3PDI - chains B and D of the 4 polymer chains in the assembly; structure by X-ray diffraction, 2.40 A resolution.

[Chain B (and D)]
Molecule: Nitrogenase MoFe cofactor biosynthesis protein NifN
Source organism: Azotobacter vinelandii
Notes: chain D of this document is another copy of the same molecule, construct and numbering; everything in this record applies to it too
Reference sequence: C1DH04 (C1DH04_AZOVD); residue numbers follow UniProt; this construct covers 1-458
Amino-acid sequence (458 residues; numbered 1 to 458; the number before each row is that of its first residue):
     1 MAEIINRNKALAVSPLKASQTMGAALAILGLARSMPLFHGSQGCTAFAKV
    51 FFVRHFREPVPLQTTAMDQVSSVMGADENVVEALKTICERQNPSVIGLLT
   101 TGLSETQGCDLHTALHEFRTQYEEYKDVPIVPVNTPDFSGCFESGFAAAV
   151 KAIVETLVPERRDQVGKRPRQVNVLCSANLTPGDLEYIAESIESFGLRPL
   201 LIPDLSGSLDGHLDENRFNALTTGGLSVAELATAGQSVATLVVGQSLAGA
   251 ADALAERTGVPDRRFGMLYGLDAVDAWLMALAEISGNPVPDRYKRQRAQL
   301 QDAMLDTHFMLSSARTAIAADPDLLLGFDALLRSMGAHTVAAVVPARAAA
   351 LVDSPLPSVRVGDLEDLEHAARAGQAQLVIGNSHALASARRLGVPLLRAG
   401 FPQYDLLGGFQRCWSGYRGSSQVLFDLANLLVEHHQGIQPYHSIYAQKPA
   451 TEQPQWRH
Not modelled in the structure: 1-3, 436-458
Bound ions: 4Fe-4S cluster Fe: C44 (shared with 2 residues of chain A)
Ligand contacts: 4Fe-4S cluster (SF4): S41, Q42, G43, C44, F47

[Chain B / chain D interface]
Pairs across the interface (44; chain B residue first):
  R57(B) - D306(D)
  E58(B) - D302(D)
  E58(B) - D306(D)
  E186(B) - R295(D)  salt bridge
  E186(B) - R418(D)  salt bridge
  E190(B) - R292(D)  salt bridge
  S206(B) - R295(D)  hydrogen bond (backbone-side chain)
  D210(B) - R295(D)  salt bridge
  D210(B) - Q299(D)
  G211(B) - A298(D)
  G211(B) - Q299(D)  hydrogen bond (backbone-backbone)
  G211(B) - D302(D)
  H212(B) - R295(D)  hydrogen bond
  R292(B) - E190(D)  salt bridge
  R292(B) - E193(D)  salt bridge
  R295(B) - E186(D)  salt bridge
  R295(B) - S206(D)  hydrogen bond (side chain-backbone)
  R295(B) - D210(D)  salt bridge
  R295(B) - H212(D)  hydrogen bond
  A298(B) - G211(D)
  Q299(B) - E186(D)
  Q299(B) - D210(D)
  Q299(B) - G211(D)  hydrogen bond (backbone-backbone)
  D302(B) - E58(D)
  D302(B) - G211(D)
  D306(B) - R57(D)
  D306(B) - E58(D)
  D405(B) - N429(D)
  L406(B) - N429(D)
  L407(B) - F425(D)  hydrophobic
  L407(B) - A428(D)  hydrophobic
  L407(B) - N429(D)  hydrogen bond (backbone-side chain)
  G408(B) - F425(D)
  G408(B) - N429(D)
  Q411(B) - F425(D)
  R418(B) - E186(D)  salt bridge
  F425(B) - L407(D)  hydrophobic
  F425(B) - G408(D)
  F425(B) - Q411(D)
  A428(B) - L407(D)  hydrophobic
  N429(B) - D405(D)
  N429(B) - L406(D)
  N429(B) - L407(D)  hydrogen bond (side chain-backbone)
  N429(B) - G408(D)
Interface residues without a listed pair, chain B (26 interface residues in all): E193, G207, T307
Interface residues without a listed pair, chain D (26 interface residues in all): G207, T307

[Summary]
Chain B and chain D each contribute 26 residues to their interface, with 8 hydrogen bonds and 9 salt bridges.
Polar pairs include E186(B)-R295(D), E186(B)-R418(D) and E190(B)-R292(D). Chain B binds 4Fe-4S cluster.
Chain B and chain D are both Nitrogenase MoFe cofactor biosynthesis protein NifN (Azotobacter vinelandii); the
structure, Precursor bound NifEN, was determined by X-ray diffraction.
